3WTU - chains A and D of the 5 polymer chains in the assembly; structure by X-ray diffraction, 2.70 A resolution.

== Chain A ==
Protein: Runt-related transcription factor 1
Source organism: Mus musculus
UniProt: Q03347 (RUNX1_MOUSE); residues 60-263 here = UniProt positions 60-263
Sequence (204 residues; each row starts with the number of its first residue):
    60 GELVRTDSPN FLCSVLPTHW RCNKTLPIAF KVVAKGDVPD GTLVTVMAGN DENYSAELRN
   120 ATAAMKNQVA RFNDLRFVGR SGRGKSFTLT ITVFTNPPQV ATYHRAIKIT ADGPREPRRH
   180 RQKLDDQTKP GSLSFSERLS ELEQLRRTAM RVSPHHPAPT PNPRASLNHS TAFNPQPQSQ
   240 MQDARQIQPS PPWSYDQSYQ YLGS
Unresolved in the structure: 178-263
Differences from the reference sequence: engineered mutation Lys94 (Leu in Q03347), Ala170 (Val in Q03347)
From the paper describing this entry:
  - mutagenesis - R80K: abolished binding to phosphorylated Ets1 with Runx1
  - mutagenesis - R80K: decreased signaling in response to phosphorylated Ets1 and Runx1
  - mutagenesis - R80K: abolished binding to Protein C-ets-1
  - mutagenesis - R80K: decreased signaling with Protein C-ets-1

== Chain D ==
Molecule: 15-nt DNA strand
Sequence (15 nucleotides; row label = number of the first residue in the row):
     1 GAAGCCACAT CCTCT

== Interface between chain A and chain D ==
Residue-residue contacts - 15 pairs, chain A then chain D:
  His78(A) with DG4(D), salt bridge to the phosphate
  Arg139(A) with DC5(D), salt bridge to the phosphate; DC6(D), salt bridge to the phosphate
  Arg142(A) with DA2(D), hydrogen bond to the base; DA3(D), hydrogen bond to the sugar; DG4(D), hydrogen bond to the sugar
  Gly143(A) with DG4(D), hydrogen bond to the phosphate
  Lys167(A) with DG4(D), salt bridge to the phosphate
  Thr169(A) with DG4(D), phosphate contact; DC5(D), phosphate contact
  Ala170(A) with DC5(D), hydrogen bond to the phosphate
  Asp171(A) with DC5(D), hydrogen bond to the base; DC6(D), hydrogen bond to the base
  Arg174(A) with DC5(D), base contact
  Arg177(A) with DG4(D), hydrogen bond to the base
Also at the interface, not in a pair above, chain D (6 interface residues in all): DG1

== In short ==
Chain A and chain D form an interface of 10 and 6 residues respectively; the contacts include 8 hydrogen bonds
and 4 salt bridges. Polar pairs include Arg142(A)-DA2(D), Asp171(A)-DC5(D) and Asp171(A)-DC6(D). The paper
reports that R80K of chain A abolishes binding to phosphorylated Ets1 with Runx1; R80K of chain A reduces
signaling in response to phosphorylated Ets1 and Runx1.
Chain A is Runt-related transcription factor 1 (Mus musculus) and chain D is a 15-nt DNA strand; the
structure, Crystal structure of the complex comprised of ETS1 (V170A), RUNX1, CBFBETA, and the tcralpha gene
enhancer ..., was determined by X-ray diffraction together with 3WTS, 3WTT, 3WTV, 3WTW, 3WTX and 3WU1 from the
same study.
